PDB entry 3D2N | X-ray diffraction, 2.70 A resolution | chain A

[Chain A]
Name: Muscleblind-like protein 1
Organism: Homo sapiens
Notes: fragment: tandem zinc finger 1 and 2 domains
Reference sequence: Q9NR56 (MBNL1_HUMAN); numbering as in UniProt (aligned over 9-90)
Chain sequence (83 residues; row label = number of the first residue in the row):
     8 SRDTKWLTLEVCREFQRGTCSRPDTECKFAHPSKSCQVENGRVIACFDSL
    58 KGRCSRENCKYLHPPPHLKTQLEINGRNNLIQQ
Disordered / not traced: 8-10, 87-90
Construct notes: expression tag (8)
Ion coordination: Zn2+ site 1: Cys19, Cys27, Cys34, His38; Zn2+ site 2: Cys53, Cys61, Cys66, His70
Curated features (UniProtKB/Swiss-Prot):
  - zinc finger: Trp13 to Lys41 (C3H1-type 1), Asn47 to Pro73 (C3H1-type 2)
  - natural variant: Thr32 (T32M: In DM1; uncertain significance)

[In short]
Cys19, Cys27, Cys34 and His38 coordinate Zn2+ site 1. Cys53, Cys61, Cys66 and His70 coordinate Zn2+ site 2.
Chain A is Muscleblind-like protein 1 (Homo sapiens); the structure, Crystal structure of MBNL1 tandem zinc
finger 1 and 2 domain, was determined by X-ray diffraction (same publication as 3D2Q and 3D2S).
